Entry 7JVT (X-ray diffraction, 3.16 A resolution); this record covers chains D and E of the 4 polymer chains in the assembly.

== Chain D ==
Name: Repressor protein CI
From: Escherichia phage lambda
Reference sequence: chimeric construct of P03034, P08707: residues 0-91 from P03034 (RPC1_LAMBD) positions 1-92 (UniProt number = residue number + 1); residues 92-201 from P08707 positions 83-192 (UniProt number = residue number - 9)
Sequence (214 residues; numbered 0 to 213; the number before each row is that of its first residue; numbering starts at 0):
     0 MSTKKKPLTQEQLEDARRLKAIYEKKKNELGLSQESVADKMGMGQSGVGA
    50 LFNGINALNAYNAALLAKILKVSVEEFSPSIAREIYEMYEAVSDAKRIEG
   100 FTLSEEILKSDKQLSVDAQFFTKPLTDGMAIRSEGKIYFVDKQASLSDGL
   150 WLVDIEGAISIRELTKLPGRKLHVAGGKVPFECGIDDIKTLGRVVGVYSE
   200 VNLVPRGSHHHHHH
Unresolved in the structure: 0-2, 202-213
Sequence notes: expression tag (202-213)
Curated features (UniProtKB/Swiss-Prot):
  - DNA-binding region: Leu29 to Gly48 (H-T-H motif)

== Chain E ==
Molecule: OL1 bottom
Sequence (20 nucleotides; row label = number of the first residue in the row):
     1 AATACCACTGGCGGTGATAT
Unresolved in the structure: 1

== Chain D / chain E interface ==
Pairs across the interface (17):
  Lys3(D) - DG11(E)  hydrogen bond to the base
  Lys3(D) - DC12(E)  base contact
  Lys3(D) - DG13(E)  base contact
  Lys5(D) - DG11(E)  salt bridge to the phosphate
  Lys5(D) - DC12(E)  phosphate contact
  Gly41(D) - DT15(E)  phosphate contact
  Met42(D) - DG14(E)  sugar contact
  Met42(D) - DT15(E)  phosphate contact
  Gly43(D) - DT15(E)  hydrogen bond to the phosphate
  Ser45(D) - DT15(E)  base contact
  Ser45(D) - DG16(E)  hydrogen bond to the base
  Gly46(D) - DT15(E)  base contact
  Asn55(D) - DG13(E)  base contact
  Asn55(D) - DG14(E)  hydrogen bond to the base
  Ala56(D) - DG13(E)  phosphate contact
  Asn58(D) - DG13(E)  hydrogen bond to the phosphate
  Asn61(D) - DG14(E)  phosphate contact
Other interface residues (no listed pair), chain D (12 interface residues in all): Gln44
Other interface residues (no listed pair), chain E (7 interface residues in all): DA17

== Overview ==
Chain D and chain E form an interface of 12 and 7 residues respectively, with 5 hydrogen bonds and 1 salt
bridge. Polar contacts include Lys3(D)-DG11(E), Ser45(D)-DG16(E) and Asn55(D)-DG14(E).
Here chain D is Repressor protein CI (Escherichia phage lambda) and chain E is OL1 bottom. Entry 7JVT (Crystal
structure of a lambda-186 hybrid repressor) was determined by X-ray diffraction.
